2V58 - chain A; structure by X-ray diffraction, 2.10 A resolution.

Chain A:
Name: Biotin carboxylase
Organism: Escherichia coli
Notes: EC 6.3.4.14
Reference sequence: P24182 (ACCC_ECOLI); residue numbers follow UniProt; this construct covers 1-449
Chain sequence (449 residues; each row starts with the number of its first residue):
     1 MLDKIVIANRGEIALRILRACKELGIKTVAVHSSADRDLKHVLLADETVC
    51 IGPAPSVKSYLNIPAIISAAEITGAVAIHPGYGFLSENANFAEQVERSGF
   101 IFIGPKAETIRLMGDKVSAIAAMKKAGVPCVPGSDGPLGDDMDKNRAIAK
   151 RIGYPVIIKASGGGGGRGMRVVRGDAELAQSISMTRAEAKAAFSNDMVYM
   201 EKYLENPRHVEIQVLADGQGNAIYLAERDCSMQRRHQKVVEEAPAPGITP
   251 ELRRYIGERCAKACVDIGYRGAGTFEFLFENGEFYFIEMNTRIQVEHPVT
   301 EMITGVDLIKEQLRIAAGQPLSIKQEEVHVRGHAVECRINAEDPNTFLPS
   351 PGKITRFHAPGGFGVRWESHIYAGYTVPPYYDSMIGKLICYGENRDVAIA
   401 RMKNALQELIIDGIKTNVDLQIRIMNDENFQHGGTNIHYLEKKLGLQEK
Disordered / not traced: 448-449
Ligand contacts: LZJ (6-(2,6-dibromophenyl)pyrido[2,3-d]pyrimidine-2,7-diamine): V131, I157, K159, M169, E201, K202, Y203, L204, P207, H209, Q233, H236, L278, I287, I437
UniProt features mapped onto this chain:
  - active site: R292
  - binding site (ATP): K116, K159, G165, G166, E201 to L204, H209, H236, E276, E288
  - binding site (hydrogencarbonate): K238, R292, V295, R338
  - binding site (Mg(2+)): E276, E288, N290
  - binding site (Mn(2+)): E276, E288, N290
  - binding site (biotin): R338
  - mutagenesis: R19 (R19E: Loss of homodimerization. No effect on ATP binding), E23 (E23R: Loss of homodimerization. No effect on ATP binding), E296 (E296A: Severe reduction in catalytic activity), R338 (R338A: Severe reduction in catalytic activity), F363 (F363A: Loss of homodimerization. No effect on ATP binding), R366 (R366E: Loss of homodimerization. No effect on ATP binding)
From the paper describing this entry:
  - binding site for LZJ: I437
  - mutagenesis - I437T, H438P: decreased binding to LZJ

Overview:
Ligands of chain A: compound LZJ. UniProt lists active-site residue R292, 12 ATP-binding residues, 4
hydrogencarbonate-binding residues and 3 Mg2+-binding residues. From the paper: a binding site for LZJ at
I437; I437T and H438P reduce binding to LZJ.
Chain A is Biotin carboxylase (Escherichia coli); the structure, Crystal structure of biotin carboxylase from
e.coli in complex with potent inhibitor 1, was determined by X-ray diffraction (same publication as 2V59 and
2V5A).
